PDB entry 9GUQ | electron microscopy, 3.10 A resolution | chains A and N of the 24 polymer chains in the assembly

== Chain A ==
Molecule: 16S ribosomal RNA
Source organism: Escherichia coli K-12
Sequence (1541 nucleotides; numbered 1 to 1541; the number before each row is that of its first residue):
     1 AAAUUGAAGA GUUUGAUCAU GGCUCAGAUU GAACGCUGGC GGCAGGCCUA ACACAUGCAA
    61 GUCGAACGGU AACAGGAAGA AGCUUGCUUC UUUGCUGACG AGUGGCGGAC GGGUGAGUAA
   121 UGUCUGGGAA ACUGCCUGAU GGAGGGGGAU AACUACUGGA AACGGUAGCU AAUACCGCAU
   181 AACGUCGCAA GACCAAAGAG GGGUACCUUC GGGCCUCUUG CCAUCGGAUG UGCCCAGAUG
   241 GGAUUAGCUA GUAGGUGGGG UAACGGCUCA CCUAGGCGAC GAUCCCUAGC UGGUCUGAGA
   301 GGAUGACCAG CCACACUGGA ACUGAGACAC GGUCCAGACU CCUACGGGAG GCAGCAGUGG
   361 GGAAUAUUGC ACAAUGGGCG CAAGCCUGAU GCAGCCAUGC CGCGUGUAUG AAGAAGGCCU
   421 UCGGGUUGUA AAGUACUUUC AGCGGGGAGG AAGGGAGUAA AGUUAAUACC UUUGCUCAUU
   481 GACGUUACCC GCAGAAGAAG CACCGGCUAA CUCCGUGCCA GCAGCCXCGG UAAUACGGAG
   541 GGUGCAAGCG UUAAUCGGAA UUACUGGGCG UAAAGCGCAC GCAGGCGGUU UGUUAAGUCA
   601 GAUGUGAAAU CCCCGGGCUC AACCUGGGAA CUGCAUCUGA UACUGGCAAG CUUGAGUCUC
   661 GUAGAGGGGG GUAGAAUUCC AGGUGUAGCG GUGAAAUGCG UAGAGAUCUG GAGGAAUACC
   721 GGUGGCGAAG GCGGCCCCCU GGACGAAGAC UGACGCUCAG GUGCGAAAGC GUGGGGAGCA
   781 AACAGGAUUA GAUACCCUGG UAGUCCACGC CGUAAACGAU GUCGACUUGG AGGUUGUGCC
   841 CUUGAGGCGU GGCUUCCGGA GCUAACGCGU UAAGUCGACC GCCUGGGGAG UACGGCCGCA
   901 AGGUUAAAAC UCAAAUGAAU UGACGGGGGC CCGCACAAGC GGUGGAGCAU GUGGUUUAAU
   961 UCGAUGXAAC GCGAAGAACC UUACCUGGUC UUGACAUCCA CGGAAGUUUU CAGAGAUGAG
  1021 AAUGUGCCUU CGGGAACCGU GAGACAGGUG CUGCAUGGCU GUCGUCAGCU CGUGUUGUGA
  1081 AAUGUUGGGU UAAGUCCCGC AACGAGCGCA ACCCUUAUCC UUUGUUGCCA GCGGUCCGGC
  1141 CGGGAACUCA AAGGAGACUG CCAGUGAUAA ACUGGAGGAA GGUGGGGAUG ACGUCAAGUC
  1201 AUCAUGGCCC UUACGACCAG GGCUACACAC GUGCUACAAU GGCGCAUACA AAGAGAAGCG
  1261 ACCUCGCGAG AGCAAGCGGA CCUCAUAAAG UGCGUCGUAG UCCGGAUUGG AGUCUGCAAC
  1321 UCGACUCCAU GAAGUCGGAA UCGCUAGUAA UCGUGGAUCA GAAUGCCACG GUGAAUACGU
  1381 UCCCGGGCCU UGUACACACC GCCCGUXACA CCAUGGGAGU GGGUUGCAAA AGAAGUAGGU
  1441 AGCUUAACCU UCGGGAGGGC GCUUACCACU UUGUGAUUCA UGACUGGGGU GAAGUCGUAA
  1501 CAAGGUAACC GUAGGGGAAC CUGCGGUUGG AUCACCUCCU U
Disordered / not traced: 1492-1493
Modified residues: PSU (pseudouridine-5'-monophosphate) at position 516, G7M (N7-methyl-guanosine-5'-monophosphate) at position 527, 2MG (2N-methylguanosine-5'-monophosphate) at position 966, 5MC (5-methylcytidine-5'-monophosphate) at position 967, 2MG (2N-methylguanosine-5'-monophosphate) at position 1207, 4OC (4n,o2'-methylcytidine-5'-monophosphate) at position 1402, 5MC (5-methylcytidine-5'-monophosphate) at position 1407, UR3 (3-methyluridine-5'-monophoshate) at position 1498, 2MG (2N-methylguanosine-5'-monophosphate) at position 1516, MA6 (6N-dimethyladenosine-5'-monophoshate) at position 1518, MA6 (6N-dimethyladenosine-5'-monophoshate) at position 1519
Metal / ion sites: Mg2+ site 1 near G21 (its only coordinating residue here); Mg2+ site 2: C48, G115; Mg2+ site 3 near A53 (its only coordinating residue here); Mg2+ site 4: A59, U387; Mg2+ site 5: U62, G105; Mg2+ site 6 near G100 (its only coordinating residue here); Mg2+ site 7: A109, G331; Mg2+ site 8 near G111 (its only coordinating residue here); Mg2+ site 9: A116, G117, G289; Mg2+ site 10 near G145 (its only coordinating residue here); Mg2+ site 11: A174, C175; Mg2+ site 12: U180, A195; 66 more Mg2+ sites not listed

== Chain N ==
Name: 30S ribosomal protein S13
Source organism: Escherichia coli K-12
Reference sequence: P0A7S9 (RS13_ECOLI); residues 1-118 here = UniProt positions 1-118
Amino-acid sequence (118 residues; each row starts with the number of its first residue):
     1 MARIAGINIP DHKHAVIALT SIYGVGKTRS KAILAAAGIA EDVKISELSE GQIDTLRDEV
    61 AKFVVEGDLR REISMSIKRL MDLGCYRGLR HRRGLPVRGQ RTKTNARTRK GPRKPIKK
Disordered / not traced: 1, 117-118
Swiss-Prot annotation at these positions:
  - natural variant: Leu89 to Gly99 (deletion: In PW118), Gln100 to Lys118 (deletion: In rpsM413), Asn105 (N105H: In PW095; N105K: In PW097)
  - mutagenesis: Leu83 to Lys118 (Decreased growth rate at all temperatures. Decreased affinity of the 30S subunit P site for tRNA in vitro), Lys114 to Lys118 (Decreased growth rate at all temperatures. Decreased affinity of the 30S subunit P site for tRNA in vitro)

== Chain A / chain N interface ==
Residue-residue contacts (72):
  A946(A) with Arg113(N), salt bridge to the phosphate
  G947(A) with Arg107(N), phosphate contact; Thr108(N), phosphate contact
  C948(A) with Asn105(N), phosphate contact; Ala106(N), phosphate contact; Arg107(N), hydrogen bond to the phosphate; Thr108(N), hydrogen bond to the phosphate
  A949(A) with Gln100(N), phosphate contact; Arg101(N), phosphate contact; Asn105(N), hydrogen bond to the base
  U950(A) with Arg101(N), salt bridge to the phosphate; Asn105(N), hydrogen bond to the base
  G951(A) with Arg101(N), salt bridge to the phosphate
  U952(A) with Lys103(N), base contact
  G953(A) with Lys103(N), base contact
  G954(A) with Lys103(N), base contact
  A1225(A) with Arg101(N), phosphate contact; Thr102(N), hydrogen bond to the phosphate; Lys103(N), phosphate contact
  C1226(A) with Arg90(N), salt bridge to the phosphate; Leu95(N), phosphate contact; Thr102(N), hydrogen bond to the sugar; Lys103(N), base contact; Lys110(N), hydrogen bond to the sugar
  A1227(A) with Leu95(N), phosphate contact; Lys110(N), phosphate contact; Lys114(N), phosphate contact; Pro115(N), sugar contact; Ile116(N), base contact
  C1228(A) with Lys103(N), base contact; Arg107(N), salt bridge to the phosphate; Lys110(N), salt bridge to the phosphate; Lys114(N), hydrogen bond to the phosphate
  A1229(A) with Arg113(N), salt bridge to the phosphate
  C1230(A) with Thr104(N), base contact
  U1295(A) with His14(N), phosphate contact
  C1296(A) with His14(N), salt bridge to the phosphate
  C1302(A) with Lys13(N), phosphate contact; His14(N), base contact; Ile17(N), base contact
  A1306(A) with Thr108(N), sugar contact
  U1307(A) with Gln100(N), phosphate contact; Thr108(N), sugar contact; Arg109(N), sugar contact
  U1308(A) with His91(N), hydrogen bond to the phosphate; Pro96(N), phosphate contact; Val97(N), hydrogen bond to the phosphate; Arg98(N), phosphate contact; Gln100(N), hydrogen bond to the phosphate; Arg109(N), salt bridge to the phosphate
  G1309(A) with Ser76(N), sugar contact; Arg87(N), salt bridge to the phosphate; His91(N), salt bridge to the phosphate; Arg98(N), salt bridge to the phosphate
  G1310(A) with Arg87(N), salt bridge to the phosphate
  U1321(A) with Tyr86(N), sugar contact
  C1328(A) with Thr28(N), hydrogen bond to the phosphate; Arg29(N), hydrogen bond to the sugar
  A1329(A) with Gly24(N), hydrogen bond to the phosphate; Val25(N), phosphate contact; Gly26(N), hydrogen bond to the phosphate; Lys27(N), phosphate contact; Thr28(N), phosphate contact; Arg29(N), hydrogen bond to the phosphate; Leu69(N), sugar contact
  U1330(A) with Ile22(N), phosphate contact; Tyr23(N), phosphate contact; Gly24(N), hydrogen bond to the phosphate; Val25(N), phosphate contact; Gly26(N), phosphate contact
  G1331(A) with Tyr23(N), phosphate contact
  A1332(A) with Thr108(N), base contact
Other interface residues (no listed pair), chain A (34 interface residues in all): G1297, U1301, C1320, C1322, G1323
Other interface residues (no listed pair), chain N (41 interface residues in all): His12, Ile73, Ile77, Leu80, Gly99

== Summary ==
The interface between chain A and chain N involves 34 residues on one side and 41 on the other, with 17
hydrogen bonds and 13 salt bridges. Polar pairs include A949(A)-Asn105(N), U950(A)-Asn105(N) and
C1226(A)-Thr102(N). UniProt lists 5 mutagenesis sites on chain N.
Here chain A is 16S ribosomal RNA and chain N is 30S ribosomal protein S13, both from Escherichia coli K-12.
Entry 9GUQ (30S PIC (Pre-Initiation complex)) was determined by electron microscopy together with 9GUP, 9GUR,
9GUS, 9GUT, 9GUU, 9GUV, 9GUW and 9GUX from the same study.
